Entry 8RRZ (X-ray diffraction, 1.75 A resolution); this record covers chain A.

[Chain A]
Protein: Tyrosine-protein kinase SYK
From: Homo sapiens
Notes: EC 2.7.10.2
UniProtKB: P43405 (KSYK_HUMAN); numbering as in UniProt (aligned over 355-635)
Amino-acid sequence (282 residues; each row starts with the number of its first residue):
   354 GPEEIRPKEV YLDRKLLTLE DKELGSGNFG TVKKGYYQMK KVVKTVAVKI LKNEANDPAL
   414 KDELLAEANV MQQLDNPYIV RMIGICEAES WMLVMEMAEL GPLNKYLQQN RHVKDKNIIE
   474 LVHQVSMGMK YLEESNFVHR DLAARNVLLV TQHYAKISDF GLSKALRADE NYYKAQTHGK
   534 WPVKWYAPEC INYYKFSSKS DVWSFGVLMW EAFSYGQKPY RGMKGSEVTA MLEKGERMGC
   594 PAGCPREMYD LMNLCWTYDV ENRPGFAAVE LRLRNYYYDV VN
Disordered / not traced: 354-362, 407-411, 530-533, 634-635
Sequence notes: expression tag (354)
Modified / non-standard residues: Tyr525 (O-phosphotyrosine; PTR); Tyr526 (O-phosphotyrosine; PTR)
Residues lining bound ligands: A1H2Y (N-[(2S)-1-(azetidin-1-yl)propan-2-yl]-3-{2-[(3,5-dimethoxyphenyl)amino]pyrimidin-4-yl}-1-methyl-1H-pyrazole-5-carboxamide): Leu377, Gly378, Ser379, Phe382, Val385, Ala400, Lys402, Glu420, Val433, Met448, Glu449, Met450, Ala451, Glu452, Leu453, Gly454, Pro455, Asn499, Leu501, Ser511, Asp512
Curated features (UniProtKB/Swiss-Prot):
  - active site: Asp494 (Proton acceptor)
  - binding site (ATP): Leu377 to Val385, Lys402
  - modified residue: Tyr364 (Phosphotyrosine), Ser379 (Phosphoserine), Thr384 (Phosphothreonine), Tyr484 (Phosphotyrosine), Tyr507 (Phosphotyrosine), Tyr525 (Phosphotyrosine), Tyr526 (Phosphotyrosine), Thr530 (Phosphothreonine), Tyr546 (Phosphotyrosine), Ser579 (Phosphoserine), Thr582 (Phosphothreonine), Tyr629 (Phosphotyrosine), Tyr630 (Phosphotyrosine), Tyr631 (Phosphotyrosine)
  - natural variant: Met450 (M450I: In IMD82), Ser550 (S550F: In IMD82; S550Y: In IMD82)
  - mutagenesis: Tyr630 (Y630F: Loss of interaction with BLNK)

[Summary]
Bound to chain A: compound A1H2Y. UniProt lists active-site residue Asp494, 10 ATP-binding residues and one
mutagenesis site.
Chain A is Tyrosine-protein kinase SYK (Homo sapiens); the structure, Crystal structure of SYK kinase in
complex with compound 1, was determined by X-ray diffraction (same publication as 8RRQ).
